Entry 7C9B (X-ray diffraction, 1.40 A resolution); this record covers chain A.

== Chain A ==
Molecule: Alpha-aspartyl dipeptidase
Source organism: Xenopus laevis
Notes: EC 3.4.13.21
UniProt: Q91642 (PEPE_XENLA); residues 1-242 here = UniProt positions 1-242
Amino-acid sequence (242 residues; each row starts with the number of its first residue):
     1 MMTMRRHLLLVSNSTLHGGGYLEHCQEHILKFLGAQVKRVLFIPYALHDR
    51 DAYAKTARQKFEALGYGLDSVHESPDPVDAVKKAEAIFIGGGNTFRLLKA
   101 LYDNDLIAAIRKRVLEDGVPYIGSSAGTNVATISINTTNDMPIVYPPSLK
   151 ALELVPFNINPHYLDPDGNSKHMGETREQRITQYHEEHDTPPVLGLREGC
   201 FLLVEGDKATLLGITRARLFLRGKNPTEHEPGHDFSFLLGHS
Unresolved in the structure: 167-173, 241-242
Metal / ion sites: Na+ site 1: G92, S125, D140, E175; Na+ site 2 near A109 (its only coordinating residue here); Na+ site 3: T132, S134; Ca2+ near T138 (its only coordinating residue here)
Swiss-Prot annotation at these positions:
  - active site (Charge relay system): S125, D140, H162

== Overview ==
G92, S125, D140 and E175 form the Na+ site 1. T132 and S134 coordinate Na+ site 3. From UniProt: 3 active-site
residues.
Chain A is Alpha-aspartyl dipeptidase (Xenopus laevis); the structure, Crystal structure of dipeptidase-E from
Xenopus laevis, was determined by X-ray diffraction together with 7FFP from the same study.
